Entry 7TNT (electron microscopy, 9.30 A resolution (very low resolution: no residue pairs are listed; an interface is given only as per-side residue counts)); this record covers chains 4D and 4E of the 36 polymer chains in the assembly.

Chain 4D (and 4E):
Protein: Tubulin alpha chain
From: Toxoplasma gondii
Notes: chain 4E of this document is another copy of the same molecule, construct and numbering; everything in this record applies to it too
UniProtKB: P10873 (TBA_TOXGO); numbering as in UniProt (aligned over 1-437)
Sequence (437 residues; each row starts with the number of its first residue):
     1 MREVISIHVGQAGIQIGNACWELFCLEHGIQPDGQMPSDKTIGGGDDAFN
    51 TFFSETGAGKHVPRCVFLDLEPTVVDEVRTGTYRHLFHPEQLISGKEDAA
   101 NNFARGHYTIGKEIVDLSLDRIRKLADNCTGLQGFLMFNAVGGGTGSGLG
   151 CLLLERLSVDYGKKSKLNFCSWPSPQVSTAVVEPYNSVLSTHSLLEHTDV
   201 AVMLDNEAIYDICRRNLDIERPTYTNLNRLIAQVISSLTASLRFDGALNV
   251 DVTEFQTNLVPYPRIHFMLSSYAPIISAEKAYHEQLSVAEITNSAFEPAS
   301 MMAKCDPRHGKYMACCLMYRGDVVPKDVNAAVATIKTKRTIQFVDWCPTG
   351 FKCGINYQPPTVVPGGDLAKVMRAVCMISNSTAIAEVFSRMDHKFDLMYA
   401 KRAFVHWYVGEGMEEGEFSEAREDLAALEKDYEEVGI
Unresolved in the structure: 38-46
Curated features (UniProtKB/Swiss-Prot):
  - active site: Glu254
  - binding site (GTP): Gln11, Glu71, Gly144, Thr145, Thr179, Asn206, Asn228
  - binding site (Mg(2+)): Glu71
  - modified residue: Lys40 (N6-acetyllysine)

How chain 4D and chain 4E interact:
At this resolution (9 A) residue pairs are not listed: 12 residues of chain 4D and 6 of chain 4E lie at the interface.

In short:
The interface between chain 4D and chain 4E involves 12 residues on one side and 6 on the other. Curated
annotation (UniProt) lists active-site residue Glu254(4D), 7 GTP-binding residues and Mg2+-binding residue
Glu71(4D) on chain 4D.
Both chains are Tubulin alpha chain (Toxoplasma gondii). Entry 7TNT (The tubulin-based conoid from
detergent-extract Toxoplasma gondii cells) was determined by electron microscopy (same publication as 7TNQ and
7TNS).
